Entry 4M9S (X-ray diffraction, 3.21 A resolution); this record covers chains A and D of the 8 polymer chains in the assembly.

# Chain A (and D)
Protein: Cell death protein 4
From: Caenorhabditis elegans
Notes: chain D of this document is another copy of the same molecule, construct and numbering; everything in this record applies to it too
UniProtKB: P30429 (CED4_CAEEL); residues 1-549 here = UniProt positions 1-549
Chain sequence (549 residues; numbered 1 to 549; the number before each row is that of its first residue):
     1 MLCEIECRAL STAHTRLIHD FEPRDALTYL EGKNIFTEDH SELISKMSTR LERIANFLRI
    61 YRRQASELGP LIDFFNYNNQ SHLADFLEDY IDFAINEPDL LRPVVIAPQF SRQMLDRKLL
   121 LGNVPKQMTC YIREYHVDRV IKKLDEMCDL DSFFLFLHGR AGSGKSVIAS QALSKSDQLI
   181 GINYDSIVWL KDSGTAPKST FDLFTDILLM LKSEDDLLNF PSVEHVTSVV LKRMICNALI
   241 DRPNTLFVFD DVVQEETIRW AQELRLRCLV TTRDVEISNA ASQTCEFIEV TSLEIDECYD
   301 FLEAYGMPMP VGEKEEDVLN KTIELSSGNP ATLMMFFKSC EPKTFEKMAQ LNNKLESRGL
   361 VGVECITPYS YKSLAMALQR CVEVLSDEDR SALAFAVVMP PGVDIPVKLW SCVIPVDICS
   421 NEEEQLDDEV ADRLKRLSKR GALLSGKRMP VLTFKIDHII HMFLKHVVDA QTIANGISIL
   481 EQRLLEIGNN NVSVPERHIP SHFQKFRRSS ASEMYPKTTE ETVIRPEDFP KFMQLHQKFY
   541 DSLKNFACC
Disordered / not traced: 418-423, 488-520 (chain D: 417-425, 492-520)
Modified residues: Mse1, Mse47, Mse114, Mse128, Mse147, Mse210, Mse234, Mse307, Mse309, Mse334, Mse335, Mse348, Mse376, Mse399, Mse449, Mse462, Mse533 (selenomethionine; parent Met); Mse514 (selenomethionine)
UniProt features mapped onto this chain:
  - binding site (ATP): Y131, G162, G164, K165, S166, V167, R273, T367, Y369
  - binding site (Mg(2+)): S166
Ion coordination: Mg2+: S166, D250 (together with ATP)
Ligand contacts: ATP (adenosine-5'-triphosphate): Mse128, Y131, I132, R133, R160, A161, G162, S163, G164, K165, S166, V167, Q171, D251, R273, F301, Y305, P330, A331, Mse334, T367, P368, Y369
From the paper describing this entry:
  - mutagenesis - A394W: abolished catalytic activity (autocatalytic processing of CED-3)
  - mutagenesis - L2F, G162E, S163F: decreased stability (proposed by the authors, not directly observed)
  - mutagenesis - A394W: unchanged catalytic activity (protease activity of the processed CED-3)

# How chain A and chain D interact
Pairs across the interface (6; chain A residue first):
  Q471(A) with Q471(D)
  S478(A) with C548(D), hydrogen bond
  I479(A) with C548(D); C549(D)
  Q482(A) with N545(D)
  K544(A) with Q482(D)
Other interface residues (no listed pair), chain A (6 interface residues in all): C548

# Summary
6 residues of chain A face 5 of chain D across their interface, with 1 hydrogen bond. The hydrogen-bonded pair
is S478(A)-C548(D). Ligands of chain A: ATP. The paper reports that L2F, G162E and S163F of chain A reduce
stability; A394W of chain A abolishes catalytic activity (autocatalytic processing of CED-3).
Both chains are Cell death protein 4 (Caenorhabditis elegans). Entry 4M9S (crystal structure of CED-4 bound
CED-3 fragment) was determined by X-ray diffraction (same publication as 4M9X, 4M9Y, 4M9Z and 4M9R).
